Entry 9FT0 (X-ray diffraction, 2.75 A resolution); this record covers chains M and b of the 28 polymer chains in the assembly.

== Chain M ==
Protein: Proteasome subunit beta type-7
From: Saccharomyces cerevisiae
Reference sequence: P30657 (PSB7_YEAST); residues -12 to 233 here correspond to UniProt positions 21-266 (UniProt number = residue number + 33)
Chain sequence (246 residues; row label = number of the first residue in the row; numbers below 1 keep their minus sign (Thr-12 is residue -12)):
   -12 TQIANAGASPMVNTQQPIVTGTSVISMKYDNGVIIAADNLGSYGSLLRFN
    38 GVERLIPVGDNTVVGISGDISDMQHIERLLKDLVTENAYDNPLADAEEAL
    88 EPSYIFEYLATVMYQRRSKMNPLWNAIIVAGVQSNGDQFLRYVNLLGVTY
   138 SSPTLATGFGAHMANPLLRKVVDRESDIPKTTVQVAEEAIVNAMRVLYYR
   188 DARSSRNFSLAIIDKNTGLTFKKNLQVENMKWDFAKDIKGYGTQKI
Not modelled in the structure: -12 to 0

== Chain b ==
Protein: Proteasome subunit beta type-1
From: Saccharomyces cerevisiae
Notes: EC 3.4.25.1
Reference sequence: P38624 (PSB1_YEAST); residues 1-196 here correspond to UniProt positions 20-215 (UniProt number = residue number + 19)
Chain sequence (196 residues; each row starts with the number of its first residue):
     1 TSIMAVTFKDGVILGADSRTTTGAYIANRVTDKLTRVHDKIWCCRSGSAA
    51 DTQAIADIVQYHLELYTSQYGTPSTETAASVFKELCYENKDNLTAGIIVA
   101 GYDDKNKGEVYTIPLGGSVHKLPYAIAGSGSTFIYGYCDKNFRENMSKEE
   151 TVDFIKHSLSQAIKWDGSSGGVIRMVVLTAAGVERLIFYPDEYEQL
Curated features (UniProtKB/Swiss-Prot):
  - active site: Thr1 (Nucleophile)

== How chain M and chain b interact ==
Contacting residue pairs (60):
  Ser32(M) - Trp165(b)
  Ser32(M) - Asp166(b)
  Ser32(M) - Gly167(b)  hydrogen bond (backbone-backbone)
  Leu33(M) - Phe133(b)  hydrophobic
  Leu33(M) - Trp165(b)
  Leu34(M) - Lys164(b)
  Leu34(M) - Trp165(b)  hydrogen bond (backbone-backbone)
  Leu34(M) - Gly167(b)
  Arg35(M) - Trp165(b)
  Phe146(M) - Ala24(b)
  Phe146(M) - Tyr25(b)  hydrophobic
  Tyr185(M) - Glu194(b)  hydrogen bond
  Tyr186(M) - Ile26(b)
  Tyr186(M) - Arg29(b)
  Arg187(M) - Ala24(b)
  Arg187(M) - Tyr25(b)
  Arg187(M) - Ile26(b)  hydrogen bond (backbone-backbone)
  Arg187(M) - Ala27(b)  hydrogen bond (side chain-backbone)
  Arg187(M) - Arg29(b)
  Asp188(M) - Ala24(b)
  Asp188(M) - Ile26(b)
  Ala189(M) - Arg19(b)
  Ala189(M) - Thr21(b)
  Ala189(M) - Ala24(b)  hydrogen bond (backbone-backbone)
  Ala189(M) - Ile26(b)
  Ala189(M) - Gly167(b)
  Arg193(M) - Asp191(b)  salt bridge
  Arg193(M) - Glu194(b)  salt bridge
  Lys218(M) - Arg29(b)  hydrogen bond (backbone-side chain)
  Trp219(M) - Arg29(b)
  Trp219(M) - Gly171(b)
  Trp219(M) - Val172(b)  hydrophobic
  Trp219(M) - Tyr189(b)
  Trp219(M) - Pro190(b)
  Asp220(M) - Tyr189(b)
  Phe221(M) - Arg29(b)
  Phe221(M) - Val30(b)  hydrophobic
  Ala222(M) - Val30(b)  hydrophobic
  Ala222(M) - Val172(b)  hydrophobic
  Ala222(M) - Arg174(b)  hydrogen bond (backbone-side chain)
  Ala222(M) - Ile187(b)  hydrophobic
  Lys223(M) - Ile187(b)
  Lys223(M) - Tyr189(b)
  Ile225(M) - Val30(b)
  Ile225(M) - Arg174(b)  hydrogen bond (backbone-side chain)
  Lys226(M) - Asp32(b)
  Gly227(M) - Asp32(b)  hydrogen bond (backbone-side chain)
  Tyr228(M) - Thr35(b)
  Tyr228(M) - Arg45(b)
  Tyr228(M) - Gln53(b)
  Tyr228(M) - Ala56(b)
  Tyr228(M) - Asp57(b)  hydrogen bond
  Gln231(M) - Asp32(b)
  Gln231(M) - Leu34(b)
  Gln231(M) - Thr35(b)
  Gln231(M) - Arg36(b)  hydrogen bond (side chain-backbone)
  Gln231(M) - Trp42(b)
  Gln231(M) - Arg185(b)
  Ile233(M) - Trp42(b)
  Ile233(M) - Arg185(b)  hydrogen bond (backbone-side chain)
Also at the interface, not in a pair above, chain M (26 interface residues in all): Met150, Arg190, Met217
Also at the interface, not in a pair above, chain b (35 interface residues in all): Gly23, Asn28, Ile163, Ser168

== Summary ==
26 residues of chain M face 35 of chain b across their interface; the contacts include 13 hydrogen bonds and 2
salt bridges. Among the polar pairs are Arg193(M)-Asp191(b), Arg193(M)-Glu194(b) and Tyr185(M)-Glu194(b).
Curated annotation (UniProt) lists active-site residue Thr1(b) on chain b.
Chain M is Proteasome subunit beta type-7 and chain b is Proteasome subunit beta type-1, both from
Saccharomyces cerevisiae; the structure, Yeast 20S proteasome in complex with epoxyketone inhibitor 16, was
determined by X-ray diffraction (same publication as 9FRW, 9FSU, 9FST, 9FSV and 9FT1).
